3ZMC - chains A and B; structure by X-ray diffraction, 1.87 A resolution.

Chain A (and B):
Name: Geranyltranstransferase
Organism: Pseudomonas aeruginosa PAO1
Notes: EC 2.5.1.10; chain B of this document is another copy of the same molecule, construct and numbering; everything in this record applies to it too
UniProtKB: Q9HWY4 (Q9HWY4_PSEAE); numbering as in UniProt (aligned over 1-295)
Chain sequence (296 residues; row label = number of the first residue in the row; numbering starts at 0):
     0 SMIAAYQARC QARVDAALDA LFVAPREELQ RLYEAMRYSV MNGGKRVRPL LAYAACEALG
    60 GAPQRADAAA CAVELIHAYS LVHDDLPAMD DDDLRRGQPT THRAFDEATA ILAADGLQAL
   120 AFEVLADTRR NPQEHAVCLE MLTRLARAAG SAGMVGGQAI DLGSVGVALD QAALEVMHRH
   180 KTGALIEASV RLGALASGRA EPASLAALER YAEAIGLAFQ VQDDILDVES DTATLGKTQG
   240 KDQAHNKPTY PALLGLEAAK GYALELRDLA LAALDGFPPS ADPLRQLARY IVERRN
Unresolved in the structure: 0, 164-167, 228-246, 295 (chain B: 228-246, 292-295)
Sequence notes: expression tag (0)
Metal / ion sites: Mg2+ site 1: Asp83, Asp89 (together with geranyl diphosphate)
Residues lining bound ligands: geranyl diphosphate: Tyr78, Ser79, Leu80, His82, Asp83, Asp84, Asp89, Asp91, Arg94, Met153, Val154, Gln157, Asp160, Lys180, Thr181
What the authors report for this chain:
  - Mg2+ coordination: Asp83, Asp89, Asp223
  - Mg2+ coordination through a water molecule: Asp84, Asp91
  - binding site for geranyl diphosphate: Tyr78, Ser79, Leu111, Met153, Val154, Gln157, Lys180

How chain A and chain B interact:
Pairs across the interface (84; chain A residue first):
  Pro24(A) - Ala151(B)  hydrophobic
  Arg25(A) - Val175(B)
  Arg25(A) - His179(B)
  Glu27(A) - Ile159(B)
  Glu27(A) - Val175(B)
  Leu28(A) - Ser150(B)
  Leu28(A) - Gly155(B)
  Leu28(A) - Ile159(B)  hydrophobic
  Leu31(A) - Ser150(B)
  Leu31(A) - Gly155(B)
  Tyr32(A) - Ser150(B)
  Tyr32(A) - Ala151(B)  hydrogen bond (side chain-backbone)
  Met35(A) - Ser150(B)  hydrogen bond
  Tyr78(A) - Asp114(B)
  His82(A) - Ile110(B)
  His82(A) - Asp114(B)  salt bridge
  Leu85(A) - Ile110(B)  hydrophobic
  Ala87(A) - Glu106(B)
  Ala87(A) - Ala107(B)
  Met88(A) - Ala107(B)  hydrophobic
  Met88(A) - Ile110(B)  hydrophobic
  Glu106(A) - Ala87(B)
  Glu106(A) - Glu106(B)
  Ala107(A) - Ala87(B)
  Ala107(A) - Met88(B)  hydrophobic
  Ile110(A) - His82(B)
  Ile110(A) - Leu85(B)  hydrophobic
  Ile110(A) - Met88(B)  hydrophobic
  Leu111(A) - Val154(B)
  Leu111(A) - Gln157(B)
  Leu111(A) - Ala158(B)
  Asp114(A) - Tyr78(B)
  Asp114(A) - His82(B)  salt bridge
  Asp114(A) - Asp114(B)
  Asp114(A) - Gln117(B)  hydrogen bond (backbone-side chain)
  Asp114(A) - Val154(B)
  Gly115(A) - Ser150(B)
  Gln117(A) - Asp114(B)  hydrogen bond (side chain-backbone)
  Gln117(A) - Gln117(B)
  Gln117(A) - Ala118(B)
  Ala118(A) - Gln117(B)
  Ala118(A) - Ala145(B)
  Ala118(A) - Gly149(B)
  Phe121(A) - Phe121(B)  hydrophobic
  Glu122(A) - Ala145(B)
  Glu122(A) - Arg146(B)  salt bridge
  Ala125(A) - Leu138(B)
  Ala125(A) - Leu141(B)  hydrophobic
  Ala125(A) - Thr142(B)  hydrogen bond (backbone-side chain)
  Asp126(A) - Thr142(B)
  Thr127(A) - Leu138(B)
  His134(A) - His134(B)
  His134(A) - Ala135(B)
  His134(A) - Leu138(B)
  Ala135(A) - His134(B)
  Cys137(A) - Leu138(B)  hydrophobic
  Leu138(A) - His134(B)
  Leu138(A) - Cys137(B)  hydrophobic
  Leu138(A) - Leu138(B)  hydrophobic
  Leu138(A) - Leu141(B)  hydrophobic
  Leu141(A) - Ala125(B)  hydrophobic
  Leu141(A) - Leu138(B)  hydrophobic
  Leu141(A) - Leu141(B)  hydrophobic
  Thr142(A) - Ala125(B)  hydrogen bond (side chain-backbone)
  Ala145(A) - Ala118(B)
  Ala145(A) - Glu122(B)
  Arg146(A) - Glu122(B)  salt bridge
  Gly149(A) - Ala118(B)
  Ser150(A) - Leu28(B)
  Ser150(A) - Leu31(B)
  Ser150(A) - Tyr32(B)
  Ser150(A) - Met35(B)  hydrogen bond
  Ser150(A) - Gly115(B)
  Ala151(A) - Tyr32(B)  hydrogen bond (backbone-side chain)
  Val154(A) - Leu111(B)
  Gly155(A) - Leu28(B)
  Gly155(A) - Leu31(B)
  Gln157(A) - Leu111(B)
  Ala158(A) - Leu111(B)
  Ile159(A) - Leu28(B)  hydrophobic
  Leu161(A) - Leu111(B)  hydrophobic
  Val175(A) - Arg25(B)
  Val175(A) - Glu27(B)
  His179(A) - Arg25(B)
Other interface residues (no listed pair), chain A (46 interface residues in all): Ala148, Arg178
Other interface residues (no listed pair), chain B (44 interface residues in all): Pro24, Asp126, Thr127, Ala148

In short:
46 residues of chain A face 44 of chain B across their interface, with 8 hydrogen bonds and 4 salt bridges.
Polar contacts include His82(A)-Asp114(B), Glu122(A)-Arg146(B) and Tyr32(A)-Ala151(B). Bound to chain A:
geranyl diphosphate. The paper reports a binding site for geranyl diphosphate at Tyr78(A), Ser79(A) and
Leu111(A) among others; Mg2+ coordination by Asp83(A), Asp89(A) and Asp223(A).
Both chains are Geranyltranstransferase (Pseudomonas aeruginosa PAO1). Entry 3ZMC (Native structure of
Farnesyl Pyrophosphate Synthase from Pseudomonas aeruginosa PA01, with bound substrate molecule Geranyl
pyrophosphate) was determined by X-ray diffraction (same publication as 4UMJ, 3ZOU, 3ZMB, 3ZL6 and 3ZCD).
